PDB entry 7EUE | X-ray diffraction, 2.09 A resolution | chains A and B

[Chain A (and B)]
Protein: Cupin domain-containing protein
Source organism: Streptomyces albus
Notes: chain B of this document is another copy of the same molecule, construct and numbering; everything in this record applies to it too
Reference sequence: L7PIL3 (L7PIL3_9ACTN); residues 1-131 here = UniProt positions 1-131
Amino-acid sequence (131 residues; each row starts with the number of its first residue):
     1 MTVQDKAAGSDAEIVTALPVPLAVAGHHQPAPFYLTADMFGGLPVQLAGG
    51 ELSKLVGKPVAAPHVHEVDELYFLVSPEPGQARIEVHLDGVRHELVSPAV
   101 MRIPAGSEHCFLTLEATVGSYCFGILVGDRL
Not modelled in the structure: 1-10, 130-131 (chain B: 1-11, 25-29, 57, 129-131)
Bound ions: Fe ion: His64, His66, Glu70, Tyr72, His109
Ligand contacts: 3-(1H-indol-3-yl)-2-oxopropanoic acid (3IO): His27, Ala31, Pro32, Ala48, Gly49, Gly50, Glu51, Leu55, Val60, Phe111, Cys122, Gly124

[Interface between chain A and chain B]
Contacting residue pairs (65; chain A residue first):
  Ala12(A) - Leu88(B)  hydrophobic
  Ala12(A) - His93(B)
  Ala12(A) - Met101(B)  hydrophobic
  Glu13(A) - Met101(B)
  Glu13(A) - Arg102(B)  salt bridge
  Ile14(A) - His93(B)
  Ile14(A) - Val100(B)
  Ile14(A) - Met101(B)  hydrophobic
  Val15(A) - Ala99(B)
  Val15(A) - Val100(B)  hydrogen bond (backbone-backbone)
  Thr16(A) - Ala99(B)
  Leu18(A) - Pro98(B)
  Leu18(A) - Ala99(B)  hydrophobic
  Leu18(A) - Val100(B)  hydrophobic
  Tyr34(A) - Phe73(B)  hydrophobic
  Tyr34(A) - Pro98(B)  hydrophobic
  Tyr34(A) - Val100(B)
  Leu35(A) - Leu71(B)  hydrophobic
  Leu35(A) - Val100(B)  hydrophobic
  Leu35(A) - Ile125(B)  hydrophobic
  Phe40(A) - Leu71(B)  hydrophobic
  Phe40(A) - Val100(B)  hydrophobic
  Phe40(A) - Arg102(B)
  Leu43(A) - Leu71(B)  hydrophobic
  Pro44(A) - Pro44(B)  hydrophobic
  Pro44(A) - Val127(B)
  Val45(A) - Pro44(B)  hydrophobic
  Val45(A) - Val45(B)  hydrophobic
  Glu51(A) - Pro77(B)
  Leu71(A) - Leu43(B)  hydrophobic
  Phe73(A) - Tyr34(B)  hydrophobic
  Phe73(A) - Leu47(B)  hydrophobic
  Phe73(A) - Phe123(B)  hydrophobic
  Val75(A) - Tyr121(B)
  Ser76(A) - Tyr121(B)  hydrogen bond (backbone-side chain)
  Pro77(A) - Gly119(B)
  Pro77(A) - Tyr121(B)
  Glu78(A) - Lys54(B)  salt bridge
  His93(A) - Ala12(B)
  Leu95(A) - Ile14(B)  hydrophobic
  Pro98(A) - Thr16(B)
  Pro98(A) - Leu18(B)
  Pro98(A) - Tyr34(B)  hydrophobic
  Ala99(A) - Val15(B)
  Val100(A) - Ile14(B)
  Val100(A) - Val15(B)  hydrogen bond (backbone-backbone)
  Val100(A) - Leu18(B)  hydrophobic
  Val100(A) - Tyr34(B)
  Val100(A) - Leu35(B)  hydrophobic
  Val100(A) - Phe40(B)  hydrophobic
  Met101(A) - Glu13(B)
  Met101(A) - Ile14(B)  hydrophobic
  Arg102(A) - Glu13(B)  salt bridge
  Arg102(A) - Phe40(B)
  Val118(A) - Pro77(B)  hydrophobic
  Gly119(A) - Pro77(B)
  Gly119(A) - Gly119(B)
  Gly119(A) - Tyr121(B)
  Tyr121(A) - Ser76(B)
  Tyr121(A) - Pro77(B)
  Tyr121(A) - Gly119(B)  hydrogen bond (side chain-backbone)
  Tyr121(A) - Tyr121(B)  hydrophobic
  Phe123(A) - Phe73(B)  hydrophobic
  Ile125(A) - Leu35(B)  hydrophobic
  Val127(A) - Pro44(B)
Also at the interface, not in a pair above, chain A (35 interface residues in all): Leu47, Leu88, Pro104
Also at the interface, not in a pair above, chain B (35 interface residues in all): Glu51, Val75, Leu95, Pro104, Val118

[Overview]
Chain A and chain B each contribute 35 residues to their interface, with 4 hydrogen bonds and 3 salt bridges.
Polar pairs include Glu13(A)-Arg102(B), Glu78(A)-Lys54(B) and Ser76(A)-Tyr121(B). Chain A binds
3-(1H-indol-3-yl)-2-oxopropanoic acid. His64(A), His66(A), Glu70(A), Tyr72(A) and His109(A) form the Fe ion
site.
Both chains are Cupin domain-containing protein (Streptomyces albus). Entry 7EUE (Structural and mechanistic
studies of a novel non-heme iron epimerase/lyase and its utilization in chemoselective synthesis) was
determined by X-ray diffraction, deposited together with 7EQK, 7EU6, 7EUP, 7EUZ and 7F6X.
